Entry 8Z97 (electron microscopy, 2.65 A resolution); this record covers chains B and E of the 7 polymer chains in the assembly.

Chain B:
Molecule: RNA-directed RNA polymerase catalytic subunit
From: Thogoto virus (isolate SiAr 126)
Notes: EC 2.7.7.48
UniProt: O41353 (RDRP_THOGV); residues 1-710 here = UniProt positions 1-710
Amino-acid sequence (710 residues; each row starts with the number of its first residue):
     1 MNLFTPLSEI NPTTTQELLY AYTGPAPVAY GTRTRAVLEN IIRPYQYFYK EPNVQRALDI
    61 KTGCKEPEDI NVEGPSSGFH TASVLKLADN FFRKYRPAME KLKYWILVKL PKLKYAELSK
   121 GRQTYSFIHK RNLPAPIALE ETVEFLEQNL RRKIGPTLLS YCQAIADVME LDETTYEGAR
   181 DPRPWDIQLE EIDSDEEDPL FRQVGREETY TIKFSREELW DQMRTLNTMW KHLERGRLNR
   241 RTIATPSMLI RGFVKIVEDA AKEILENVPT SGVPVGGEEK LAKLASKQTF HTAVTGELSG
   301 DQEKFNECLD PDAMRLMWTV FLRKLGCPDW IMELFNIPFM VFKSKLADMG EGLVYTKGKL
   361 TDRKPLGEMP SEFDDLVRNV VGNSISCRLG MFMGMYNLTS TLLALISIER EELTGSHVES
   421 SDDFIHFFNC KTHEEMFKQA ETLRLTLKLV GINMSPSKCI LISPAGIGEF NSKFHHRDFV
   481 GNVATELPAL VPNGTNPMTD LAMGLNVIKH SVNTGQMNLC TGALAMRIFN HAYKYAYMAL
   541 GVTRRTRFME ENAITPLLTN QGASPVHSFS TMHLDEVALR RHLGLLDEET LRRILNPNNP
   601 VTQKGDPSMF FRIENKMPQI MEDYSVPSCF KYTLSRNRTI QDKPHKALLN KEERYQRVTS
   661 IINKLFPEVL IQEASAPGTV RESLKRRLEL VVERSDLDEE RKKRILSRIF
Not modelled in the structure: 181-208, 639-650
Construct notes: conflict Leu7 (Arg in O41353), Trp230 (Cys in O41353)
What the authors report for this chain:
  - conformationally variable residues (loop rearrangement): Leu665 to Val680

Chain E:
Molecule: 17-nt RNA strand
Sequence (17 nucleotides; each row starts with the number of its first residue):
     1 GACUGCCUGU UUUUGCU
Not modelled in the structure: 1-12

Interface between chain B and chain E:
Residue-residue contacts - 9 pairs, chain B then chain E:
  His531(B) with C16(E), hydrogen bond to the base; U17(E), salt bridge to the phosphate
  Tyr535(B) with C16(E), stacking on the base
  Leu540(B) with G15(E), sugar contact; C16(E), sugar contact; U17(E), phosphate contact
  Gly541(B) with G15(E), sugar contact
  Val542(B) with G15(E), hydrogen bond to the sugar
  Arg544(B) with U14(E), salt bridge to the phosphate
Interface residues without a listed pair, chain B (7 interface residues in all): Arg547
Interface residues without a listed pair, chain E (5 interface residues in all): U13

In short:
7 residues of chain B face 5 of chain E across their interface, with 2 hydrogen bonds, 2 salt bridges and 1
aromatic stacking contact. Polar pairs include His531(B)-C16(E), Val542(B)-G15(E) and His531(B)-U17(E). From
the paper: conformational variability at Leu665(B).
Chain B is RNA-directed RNA polymerase catalytic subunit (Thogoto virus (isolate SiAr 126)) and chain E is a
17-nt RNA strand; the structure, Cryo-EM structure of Thogoto virus polymerase in a transcription elongation
conformation, was determined by electron microscopy together with 8Z85, 8Z8J, 8Z8N, 8Z8X, 8Z90, 8Z98 and 3
further entries from the same study.
